PDB entry 8DIR | X-ray diffraction, 2.30 A resolution | chains A and C of the 3 polymer chains in the assembly

== Chain A ==
Protein: Ig gamma-1 Fc chain
From: Homo sapiens
Notes: fragment: CH2 and CH3 regions, residues 112-330
UniProt: P01857 (IGHG1_HUMAN); residues 229-447 here correspond to UniProt positions 112-330 (UniProt number = residue number - 117)
Chain sequence (219 residues; each row starts with the number of its first residue):
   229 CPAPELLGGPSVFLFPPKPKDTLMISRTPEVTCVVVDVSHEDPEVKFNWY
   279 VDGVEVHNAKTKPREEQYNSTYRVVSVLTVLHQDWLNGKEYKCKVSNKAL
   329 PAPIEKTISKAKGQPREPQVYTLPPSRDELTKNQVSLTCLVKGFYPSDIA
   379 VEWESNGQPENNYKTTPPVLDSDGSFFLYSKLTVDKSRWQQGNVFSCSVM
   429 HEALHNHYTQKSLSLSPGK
Unresolved in the structure: 229-231, 447
UniProt features mapped onto this chain:
  - glycosylation: Asn297 (N-linked (GlcNAc...) (complex) asparagine)
Disulfide bonds: Cys261-Cys321, Cys367-Cys425
Glycans and other covalent adducts: glycan linked to Asn297
Metal / ion sites: Na+ site 1: Ser267, Asp270; Na+ site 2: Tyr296 (shared with Ser51(C) of chain C)
Reported in the primary citation:
  - post-translational modification sites: Asn297

== Chain C ==
Protein: High affinity immunoglobulin gamma Fc receptor I
From: Homo sapiens
UniProt: P12314 (FCGR1_HUMAN); residue numbers follow UniProt; this construct covers 21-289
Chain sequence (277 residues; row label = number of the first residue in the row):
    19 APKAVIKLQPPWVSVFQEESVTLHCEVPHLPGSSSTQWFLNGTAIQTSTP
    69 TYHITSASEDDSGEYRCQRGLSGRSDPIQLEVHRGWLLLQVSSRVLTEGE
   119 PLALRCHAWKDKLVYNVLYYRNGKAFKFFHWNSNLTILKTNMSHSGTYHC
   169 SGMGKRRYTSAGISVTVKELFPAPVLTASVTSPLLEGTPVTLSCETKLLL
   219 QRPGLQLYFSFYMGSKTLRGRDTSSEYQILTARREDSGLYWCEAATEDGN
   269 VLKRSPELELQVLGHQQPTPVHHHHHH
Unresolved in the structure: 281-295
Sequence notes: expression tag (19-20, 290-295); conflict Lys25 (Thr in P12314), Ser38 (Thr in P12314), Pro46 (Leu in P12314), Ile63 (Thr in P12314), Thr69 (Ser in P12314), His71 (Arg in P12314), Glu77 (Val in P12314), Asp78 (Asn in P12314), Val100 (Ile in P12314), Leu114 (Phe in P12314), Met160 (Ile in P12314), Ser163 (Asn in P12314), Arg174 (His in P12314), Thr195 (Asn in P12314), Thr206 (Asn in P12314), Pro207 (Leu in P12314), Asp240 (Asn in P12314), His283 (Leu in P12314), Gln285 (Leu in P12314)
Disulfide bonds: Cys43-Cys85, Cys124-Cys168, Cys212-Cys260
Metal / ion sites: Na+: Ser51 (shared with Tyr296(A) of chain A)
Reported in the primary citation:
  - binding site for N-acetylglucosamine: Arg174
  - conformationally variable residues (loop rearrangement): Met171 to Tyr176
  - mutagenesis - V132L/Y176V (2-fold): decreased binding to IgG
  - specificity-determining residues: Lys173 to Arg175 (by similarity / conservation)

== How chain A and chain C interact ==
Contacting residue pairs (24; chain A residue first):
  Leu234(A) with Trp149(C)
  Leu235(A) with Tyr133(C), hydrophobic; Trp149(C), hydrogen bond (backbone-side chain)
  Gly236(A) with Tyr133(C); Asn134(C)
  Gly237(A) with Asn134(C), hydrogen bond (backbone-side chain); His148(C)
  Pro238(A) with His148(C)
  Asp265(A) with Asn134(C); Phe146(C); His148(C), hydrogen bond (backbone-side chain)
  Ser267(A) with His148(C)
  Glu269(A) with Lys145(C), salt bridge
  Tyr296(A) with Lys142(C), hydrogen bond (backbone-side chain); Ala143(C)
  Asn297(A) with Leu136(C); Ala143(C)
  Ser298(A) with Ala143(C); Phe144(C); Lys145(C), hydrogen bond (side chain-backbone); Phe146(C)
  Thr299(A) with Phe146(C)
  Ala327(A) with His148(C); Trp149(C)
Other interface residues (no listed pair), chain A (14 interface residues in all): Glu233
Other interface residues (no listed pair), chain C (12 interface residues in all): Leu131, Phe147
From the paper, about this interface:
  - pairs named by the authors: Glu269(A)-Lys145(C) (salt bridge)
  - hot spots on chain A (mutagenesis) - D265R (100-fold): decreased binding to wildtype FcgammaRI
  - interface residues, chain C: Tyr133(C), Asn134(C), Lys142(C), His148(C)

== Overview ==
14 residues of chain A and 12 residues of chain C are in contact, with 5 hydrogen bonds and 1 salt bridge.
Among the polar pairs are Glu269(A)-Lys145(C), Leu235(A)-Trp149(C) and Gly237(A)-Asn134(C). The paper
describes a salt bridge between Glu269(A) and Lys145(C). From the paper: a binding site for
N-acetylglucosamine at Arg174(C); V132L/Y176V of chain C reduce binding to IgG.
Here chain A is Ig gamma-1 Fc chain and chain C is High affinity immunoglobulin gamma Fc receptor I, both from
Homo sapiens. Entry 8DIR (The complex structure between human IgG1 Fc and its high affinity receptor FcgRI
H174R variant) was determined by X-ray diffraction together with 8DIN and 8DJ7 from the same study.
